PDB entry 1FM9 | X-ray diffraction, 2.10 A resolution | chains D and E of the 4 polymer chains in the assembly

[Chain D]
Molecule: Peroxisome proliferator activated receptor gamma
Source organism: Homo sapiens
Notes: fragment: ligand binding domain - residues 206 - 477
Reference sequence: P37231 (PPARG_HUMAN); residues 206-477 here correspond to UniProt positions 234-505 (UniProt number = residue number + 28)
Chain sequence (272 residues; numbered 206 to 477; the number before each row is that of its first residue):
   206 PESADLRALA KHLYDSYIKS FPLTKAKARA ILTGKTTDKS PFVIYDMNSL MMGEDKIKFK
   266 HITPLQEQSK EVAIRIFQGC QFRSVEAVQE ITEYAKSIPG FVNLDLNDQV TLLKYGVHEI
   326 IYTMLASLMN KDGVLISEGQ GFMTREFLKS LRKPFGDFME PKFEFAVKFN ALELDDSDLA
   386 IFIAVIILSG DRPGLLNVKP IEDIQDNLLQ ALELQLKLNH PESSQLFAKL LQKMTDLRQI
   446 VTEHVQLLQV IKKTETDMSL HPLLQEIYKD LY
Residues lining bound ligands: gi262570 (570; 2-(2-benzoyl-phenylamino)-3-{4-[2-(5-methyl-2-phenyl-oxazol-4-yl)-ethoxy]-phenyl}-propionic acid): Leu255, Arg280, Ile281, Phe282, Gly284, Cys285, Gln286, Arg288, Ser289, His323, Ile326, Tyr327, Leu330, Val339, Leu340, Ile341, Ser342, Met348, Leu353, Phe360, Phe363, Met364, His449, Leu453, Ile456, Leu465, Leu469, Tyr473

[Chain E]
Molecule: Steroid receptor coactivator
Notes: fragment: src-1 peptide
Reference sequence: O43793 (O43793); aligned to UniProt positions 675-699 over residues 676-700 (the alignment contains insertions or deletions, so no single offset holds)
Chain sequence (25 residues; each row starts with the number of its first residue):
   676 CPSSHSSLTE RHKILHRLLQ EGSPS
Unresolved in the structure: 676-684

[Chain D / chain E interface]
Residue-residue contacts - 19 pairs, chain D then chain E:
  Gln294(D) with Ser698(E)
  Thr297(D) with Leu693(E)
  Glu298(D) with Leu693(E); Gly697(E)
  Lys301(D) with Leu693(E), hydrogen bond (side chain-backbone); Leu694(E), hydrogen bond (side chain-backbone); Glu696(E)
  Phe306(D) with Leu694(E), hydrophobic
  Gln314(D) with Leu694(E)
  Val315(D) with His687(E); His691(E); Leu694(E), hydrophobic
  Leu318(D) with Leu694(E), hydrophobic
  Lys319(D) with His687(E), hydrogen bond
  Leu468(D) with Ile689(E), hydrophobic
  Glu471(D) with His687(E); Lys688(E), hydrogen bond (side chain-backbone); Ile689(E), hydrogen bond (side chain-backbone); Leu690(E), hydrogen bond (side chain-backbone)
Interface residues without a listed pair, chain D (15 interface residues in all): Val293, Leu311, Ile472, Lys474
Interface residues without a listed pair, chain E (11 interface residues in all): Glu685

[In short]
The interface between chain D and chain E involves 15 residues on one side and 11 on the other, with 6
hydrogen bonds. Among the polar pairs are Lys301(D)-Leu693(E), Lys301(D)-Leu694(E) and Lys319(D)-His687(E).
Bound to chain D: gi262570.
Here chain D is Peroxisome proliferator activated receptor gamma (Homo sapiens) and chain E is Steroid
receptor coactivator. Entry 1FM9 (The 2.1 angstrom resolution crystal structure of the heterodimer of the
human rxralpha and ppargamma ligand ...) was determined by X-ray diffraction together with 1FM6 from the same
study.
